5MM4 - chains K and B of the 3 polymer chains in the assembly; structure by electron microscopy, 4.50 A resolution (low resolution: residue-level contacts below are approximate; hydrogen-bond / salt-bridge calls are withheld).

== Chain K ==
Protein: kinesin-5
From: Ustilago maydis (strain 521 / FGSC 9021)
Notes: fragment: motor domain
Reference sequence: A0A0D1DQH0 (A0A0D1DQH0_USTMA); residues 2-385 here correspond to UniProt positions 73-456 (UniProt number = residue number + 71)
Amino-acid sequence (385 residues; row label = number of the first residue in the row):
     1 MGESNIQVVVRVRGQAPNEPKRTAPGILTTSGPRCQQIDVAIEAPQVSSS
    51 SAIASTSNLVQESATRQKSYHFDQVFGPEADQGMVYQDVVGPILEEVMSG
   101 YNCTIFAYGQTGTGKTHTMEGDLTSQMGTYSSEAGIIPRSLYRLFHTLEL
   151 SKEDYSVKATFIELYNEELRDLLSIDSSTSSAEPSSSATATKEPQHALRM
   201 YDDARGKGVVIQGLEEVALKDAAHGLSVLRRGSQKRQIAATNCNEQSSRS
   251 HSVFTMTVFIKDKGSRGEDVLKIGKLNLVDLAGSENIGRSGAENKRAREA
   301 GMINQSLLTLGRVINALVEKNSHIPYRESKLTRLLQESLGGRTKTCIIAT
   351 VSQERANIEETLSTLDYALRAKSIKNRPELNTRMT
Disordered / not traced: 383-385
Sequence notes: initiating methionine (1)
Residues lining bound ligands: AMP-PNP (ANP; phosphoaminophosphonic acid-adenylate ester): R11, V12, R13, Q15, A16, G112, T113, G114, K115, T116, H117, N244, Q246, S247, S248, D280, L281, A282, G283

== Chain B ==
Protein: Tubulin beta chain
From: Sus scrofa
Reference sequence: P02554 (TBB_PIG); the author numbering skips numbers that UniProt does not, so the offset changes along the chain: 1-44 = UniProt 1-44; 47-360 = UniProt 45-358; 369-437 = UniProt 359-427
Amino-acid sequence (427 residues; numbered 1 to 437; 10 numbers in that range are skipped by the numbering (no residue carries them; nothing is unmodelled there); the number before each row is that of its first residue):
     1 MREIVHIQAGQCGNQIGAKFWEVISDEHGIDPTGSYHGDSDLQL
    47 ERINVYYNEAAGNKYVPRAILVDLEPGTMDSVRSGPFGQIFRPDNFVFGQ
    97 SGAGNNWAKGHYTEGAELVDSVLDVVRKESESCDCLQGFQLTHSLGGGTG
   147 SGMGTLLISKIREEYPDRIMNTFSVVPSPKVSDTVVEPYNATLSVHQLVE
   197 NTDETYCIDNEALYDICFRTLKLTTPTYGDLNHLVSATMSGVTTCLRFPG
   247 QLNADLRKLAVNMVPFPRLHFFMPGFAPLTSRGSQQYRALTVPELTQQMF
   297 DAKNMMAACDPRHGRYLTVAAVFRGRMSMKEVDEQMLNVQNKNSSYFVEW
   347 IPNNVKTAVCDIPP
   369 RGLKMSATFIGNSTAIQELFKRISEQFTAMFRRKAFLHWYTGEGMDEMEF
   419 TEAESNMNDLVSEYQQYQD
Disordered / not traced: 1
Swiss-Prot annotation at these positions:
  - motif: M1 to I4 (MREI motif)
  - binding site (GTP): Q11, E71, S140, G144, T145, G146, N206, N228
  - binding site (Mg(2+)): E71
  - modified residue: S40 (Phosphoserine), K60 (N6-acetyllysine), S174 (Phosphoserine), T287 (Phosphothreonine), T292 (Phosphothreonine), R320 (Omega-N-methylarginine)
  - cross-link (Glycyl lysine isopeptide (Lys-Gly)): K60 (interchain with G-Cter in ubiquitin), K326 (interchain with G-Cter in ubiquitin)
Residues lining bound ligands:
  - GDP (guanosine-5'-diphosphate): G10, Q11, C12, Q15, I16, N101, S140, G142, G143, G144, T145, G146, S147, N206, Y224, N228
  - taxol (TA1): E22, V23, D26, E27, L219, D226, H229, L230, A233, S236, F272, P274, L275, T276, S277, Q281, P360, R369, G370, L371

== Chain K / chain B interface ==
Pairs across the interface (27; chain K residue first):
  P194(K) with Y108(B)
  Q195(K) with H107(B); Y108(B); M413(B)
  M200(K) with H192(B); E420(B)
  Y201(K) with D414(B); M416(B); E420(B)
  D202(K) with M416(B); E420(B)
  R298(K) with P162(B); D163(B)
  R312(K) with F262(B); P263(B)
  S322(K) with Q434(B)
  H323(K) with S430(B); Q434(B)
  P325(K) with E431(B)
  R327(K) with E196(B); R264(B); D427(B)
  E328(K) with F262(B); P263(B); R264(B)
  K330(K) with E196(B)
  R333(K) with E420(B)
Other interface residues (no listed pair), chain K (16 interface residues in all): T191, I324
Other interface residues (no listed pair), chain B (23 interface residues in all): A112, L152, Q193, T419, S423, N426

== In short ==
The interface between chain K and chain B involves 16 residues on one side and 23 on the other. Bound to chain
K: AMP-PNP. Ligands of chain B: taxol and GDP. Curated annotation (UniProt) lists 8 GTP-binding residues and
Mg2+-binding residue E71(B) on chain B.
Chain K is kinesin-5 (Ustilago maydis (strain 521 / FGSC 9021)) and chain B is Tubulin beta chain (Sus
scrofa); the structure, Ustilago maydis kinesin-5 motor domain in the AMPPNP state bound to microtubules, was
determined by electron microscopy, deposited together with 5MM7.
